Entry 4BSS (X-ray diffraction, 3.20 A resolution); this record covers chains A and B of the 4 polymer chains in the assembly.

# Chain A (and B)
Name: Leucine-rich repeat-containing G-protein coupled receptor 5
Source organism: Homo sapiens
Notes: fragment: extracellular lrr domain, residues 22-543; chain B of this document is another copy of the same molecule, construct and numbering; everything in this record applies to it too
UniProt: O75473 (LGR5_HUMAN); residues 22-543 here = UniProt positions 22-543
Amino-acid sequence (539 residues; each row starts with the number of its first residue):
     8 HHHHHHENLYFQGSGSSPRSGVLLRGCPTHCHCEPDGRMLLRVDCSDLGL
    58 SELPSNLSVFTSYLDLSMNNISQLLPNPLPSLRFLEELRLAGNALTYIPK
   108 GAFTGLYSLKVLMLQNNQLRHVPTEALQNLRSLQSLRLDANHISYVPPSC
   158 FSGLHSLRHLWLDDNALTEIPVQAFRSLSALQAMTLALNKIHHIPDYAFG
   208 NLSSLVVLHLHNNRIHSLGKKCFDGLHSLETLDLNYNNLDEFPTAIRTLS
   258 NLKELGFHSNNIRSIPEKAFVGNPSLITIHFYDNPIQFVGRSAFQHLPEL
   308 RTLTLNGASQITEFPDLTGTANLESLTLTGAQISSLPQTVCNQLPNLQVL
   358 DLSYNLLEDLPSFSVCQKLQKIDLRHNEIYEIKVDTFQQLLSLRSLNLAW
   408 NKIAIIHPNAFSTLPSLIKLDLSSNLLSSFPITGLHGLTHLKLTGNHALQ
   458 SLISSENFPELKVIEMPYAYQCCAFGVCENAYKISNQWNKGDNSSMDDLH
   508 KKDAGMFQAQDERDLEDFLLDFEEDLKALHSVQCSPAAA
Unresolved in the structure: 8-32, 485-529, 544-546 (chain B: 8-27, 486-532, 544-546)
Disulfides: Cys34-Cys40, Cys38-Cys52, Cys348-Cys373, Cys479-Cys541
Glycans and other covalent adducts: N-acetylglucosamine (NAG) linked to Asn77, Asn208
Sequence notes: expression tag (8-21, 544-546)
UniProt features mapped onto this chain:
  - glycosylation (N-linked (GlcNAc...) asparagine): Asn63, Asn77, Asn208, Asn500
What the authors report for this chain:
  - mutagenesis - S458R: decreased signaling with R-spondin-1
  - mutagenesis - L459R: increased signaling with R-spondin-1
  - mutagenesis - Y289A/D290A, Y289W/D290A, H454A: unchanged signaling with R-spondin-1

# Interface between chain A and chain B
Pairs across the interface (12):
  Tyr243(A) - His454(B)
  Tyr243(A) - Ala455(B)  hydrogen bond (side chain-backbone)
  Tyr289(A) - His454(B)  hydrogen bond
  Asp290(A) - Leu433(B)
  Asn313(A) - Trp407(B)
  Tyr361(A) - Tyr361(B)  hydrogen bond
  Tyr361(A) - His383(B)  hydrogen bond
  His383(A) - Tyr361(B)  hydrogen bond
  Trp407(A) - Asn313(B)
  His454(A) - Tyr289(B)
  His454(A) - Asp290(B)  salt bridge
  Ala455(A) - Tyr243(B)
Also at the interface, not in a pair above, chain A (10 interface residues in all): Leu433
Also at the interface, not in a pair above, chain B (11 interface residues in all): Gln457

# Overview
The interface between chain A and chain B involves 10 residues on one side and 11 on the other; the contacts
include 5 hydrogen bonds and 1 salt bridge. Polar pairs include His454(A)-Asp290(B), Tyr243(A)-Ala455(B) and
Tyr289(A)-His454(B). From the paper: S458R of chain A reduces signaling with R-spondin-1; L459R of chain A
increases signaling with R-spondin-1; 5 substitutions were tested in all.
Chain A and chain B are both Leucine-rich repeat-containing G-protein coupled receptor 5 (Homo sapiens); the
structure, Structure of the ectodomain of LGR5 in complex with R-spondin-1 (Fu1Fu2) in P21 crystal form, was
determined by X-ray diffraction (same publication as 4BSU, 4BSO, 4BSP, 4BSR and 4BST).
